Entry 4R9Y (X-ray diffraction, 4.11 A resolution (low resolution: residue-level contacts below are approximate; hydrogen-bond / salt-bridge calls are withheld)); this record covers chains L and B of the 4 polymer chains in the assembly.

Chain L:
Molecule: Platelet factor 4 antibody KKO light chain
From: Mus musculus
Notes: antibody fragment or engineered binder
Sequence (214 residues; each row starts with the number of its first residue):
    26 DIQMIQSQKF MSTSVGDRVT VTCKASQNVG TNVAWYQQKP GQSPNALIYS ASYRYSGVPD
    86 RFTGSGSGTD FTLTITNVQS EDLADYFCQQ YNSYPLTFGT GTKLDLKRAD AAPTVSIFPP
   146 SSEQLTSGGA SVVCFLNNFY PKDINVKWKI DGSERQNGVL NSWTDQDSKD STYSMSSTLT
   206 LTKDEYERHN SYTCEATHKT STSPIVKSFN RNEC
Disulfides: Cys-48/Cys-113, Cys-159/Cys-219

Chain B:
Molecule: Platelet factor 4
From: Homo sapiens
UniProtKB: P02776 (PLF4_HUMAN); residues 1-70 here correspond to UniProt positions 32-101 (UniProt number = residue number + 31)
Sequence (70 residues; numbered 1 to 70; the number before each row is that of its first residue):
     1 EAEEDGDLQC LCVKTTSQVR PRHITSLEVI KAGPHCPTAQ LIATLKNGRK ICLDLQAPLY
    61 KKIIKKLLES
Not modelled in the structure: 1-5
Disulfides: Cys-10/Cys-36, Cys-12/Cys-52

Chain L / chain B interface:
Residue-residue contacts (13):
  Thr-56(L) / Gln-56(B)
  Asn-57(L) / Gln-56(B)
  Tyr-74(L) / Thr-38(B)
  Tyr-74(L) / Ala-39(B)
  Tyr-74(L) / Leu-55(B)
  Ser-75(L) / Gln-56(B)
  Tyr-78(L) / Leu-55(B)
  Tyr-78(L) / Gln-56(B)
  Tyr-80(L) / Pro-37(B)
  Ser-81(L) / Gly-33(B)
  Ser-81(L) / Pro-34(B)
  Ser-81(L) / Pro-37(B)
  Tyr-116(L) / Gln-56(B)
Also at the interface, not in a pair above, chain L (9 interface residues in all): Arg-79
Also at the interface, not in a pair above, chain B (10 interface residues in all): Ala-32, Cys-36, Tyr-60

In short:
9 residues of chain L face 10 of chain B across their interface.
Chain L is Platelet factor 4 antibody KKO light chain (Mus musculus) and chain B is Platelet factor 4 (Homo
sapiens); the structure, Crystal structure of KKOFab in complex with platelet factor 4, was determined by
X-ray diffraction, deposited together with 4R97 and 4R9W.
